2PPB - chains A and C of the 8 polymer chains in the assembly; structure by X-ray diffraction, 3.00 A resolution.

# Chain A
Molecule: DNA-directed RNA polymerase alpha chain
Source organism: Thermus thermophilus
Notes: EC 2.7.7.6
UniProt: Q9Z9H6 (RPOA_THETH); numbering as in UniProt (aligned over 1-315)
Chain sequence (315 residues; each row starts with the number of its first residue):
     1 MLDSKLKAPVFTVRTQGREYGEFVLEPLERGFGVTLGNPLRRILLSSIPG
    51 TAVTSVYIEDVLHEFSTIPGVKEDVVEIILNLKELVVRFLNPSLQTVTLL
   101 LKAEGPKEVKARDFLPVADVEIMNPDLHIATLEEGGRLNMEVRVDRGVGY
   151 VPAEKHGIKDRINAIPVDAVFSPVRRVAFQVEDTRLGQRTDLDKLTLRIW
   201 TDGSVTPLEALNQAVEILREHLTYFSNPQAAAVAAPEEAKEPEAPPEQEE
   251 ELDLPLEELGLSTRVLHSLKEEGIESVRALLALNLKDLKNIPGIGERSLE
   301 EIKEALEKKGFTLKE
Not modelled in the structure: 230-315

# Chain C
Molecule: DNA-directed RNA polymerase beta chain
Source organism: Thermus thermophilus
Notes: EC 2.7.7.6
UniProt: Q8RQE9 (RPOB_THET8); residue numbers follow UniProt; this construct covers 1-1119
Chain sequence (1119 residues; numbered 1 to 1119; the number before each row is that of its first residue):
     1 MEIKRFGRIREVIPLPPLTEIQVESYRRALQADVPPEKRENVGIQAAFRE
    51 TFPIEEEDKGKGGLVLDFLEYRLGEPPFPQDECREKDLTYQAPLYARLQL
   101 IHKDTGLIKEDEVFLGHIPLMTEDGSFIINGADRVIVSQIHRSPGVYFTP
   151 DPARPGRYIASIIPLPKRGPWIDLEVEPNGVVSMKVNKRKFPLVLLLRVL
   201 GYDQETLARELGAYGELVQGLMDESVFAMRPEEALIRLFTLLRPGDPPKR
   251 DKAVAYVYGLIADPRRYDLGEAGRYKAEEKLGIRLSGRTLARFEDGEFKD
   301 EVFLPTLRYLFALTAGVPGHEVDDIDHLGNRRIRTVGELMTDQFRVGLAR
   351 LARGVRERMLMGSEDSLTPAKLVNSRPLEAAIREFFSRSQLSQFKDETNP
   401 LSSLRHKRRISALGPGGLTRERAGFDVRDVHRTHYGRICPVETPEGANIG
   451 LITSLAAYARVDELGFIRTPYRRVVGGVVTDEVVYMTATEEDRYTIAQAN
   501 TPLEGNRIAAERVVARRKGEPVIVSPEEVEFMDVSPKQVFSVNTNLIPFL
   551 EHDDANRALMGSNMQTQAVPLIRAQAPVVMTGLEERVVRDSLAALYAEED
   601 GEVAKVDGNRIVVRYEDGRLVEYPLRRFYRSNQGTALDQRPRVVVGQRVR
   651 KGDLLADGPASENGFLALGQNVLVAIMPFDGYNFEDAIVISEELLKRDFY
   701 TSIHIERYEIEARDTKLGPERITRDIPHLSEAALRDLDEEGVVRIGAEVK
   751 PGDILVGRTSFKGESEPTPEERLLRSIFGEKARDVKDTSLRVPPGEGGIV
   801 VRTVRLRRGDPGVELKPGVREVVRVYVAQKRKLQVGDKLANRHGNKGVVA
   851 KILPVEDMPHLPDGTPVDVILNPLGVPSRMNLGQILETHLGLAGYFLGQR
   901 YISPIFDGAKEPEIKELLAQAFEVYFGKRKGEGFGVDKREVEVLRRAEKL
   951 GLVTPGKTPEEQLKELFLQGKVVLYDGRTGEPIEGPIVVGQMFIMKLYHM
  1001 VEDKMHARSTGPYSLITQQPLGGKAQFGGQRFGEMEVWALEAYGAAHTLQ
  1051 EMLTLKSDDIEGRNAAYEAIIKGEDVPEPSVPESFRVLVKELQALALDVQ
  1101 TLDEKDNPVDIFEGLASKR
Residues lining bound ligands:
  - AMP-CPP (APC; diphosphomethylphosphonic acid adenosyl ester): E445, R557, S878, R879
  - streptolydigin (STD): R422, F425, R428, A447, I449

# Chain A / chain C interface
Contacting residue pairs - 56 pairs, chain A then chain C:
  R14(A) - F934(C)
  E22(A) - F934(C)
  V34(A) - R939(C)
  V34(A) - E981(C)
  N38(A) - G977(C)
  N38(A) - R978(C)
  N38(A) - T979(C)
  N38(A) - G980(C)  hydrogen bond (side chain-backbone)
  R41(A) - H860(C)  hydrogen bond
  R41(A) - G864(C)
  R42(A) - E856(C)
  R42(A) - D857(C)  salt bridge
  R42(A) - G977(C)
  R42(A) - R978(C)  hydrogen bond (side chain-backbone)
  S46(A) - E856(C)
  L62(A) - I745(C)  hydrophobic
  H63(A) - G746(C)
  F65(A) - F628(C)
  F65(A) - I703(C)  hydrophobic
  F65(A) - I799(C)  hydrophobic
  F65(A) - V801(C)  hydrophobic
  F65(A) - A828(C)  hydrophobic
  T67(A) - G608(C)
  T67(A) - R627(C)
  P69(A) - D607(C)
  G70(A) - D607(C)  hydrogen bond (backbone-side chain)
  V71(A) - D607(C)
  V71(A) - G608(C)  hydrogen bond (backbone-backbone)
  K72(A) - V606(C)
  K72(A) - D607(C)
  K72(A) - G608(C)
  K72(A) - P641(C)  hydrogen bond (side chain-backbone)
  D74(A) - F628(C)
  E77(A) - R640(C)  salt bridge
  L80(A) - R573(C)
  K83(A) - D698(C)  salt bridge
  K83(A) - K830(C)
  E133(A) - K605(C)
  E133(A) - D607(C)
  E133(A) - R610(C)  salt bridge
  Y150(A) - K696(C)
  Y150(A) - K832(C)
  D168(A) - D698(C)
  D168(A) - K830(C)  salt bridge
  R176(A) - D863(C)  salt bridge
  R176(A) - T865(C)
  V177(A) - G864(C)
  A178(A) - G864(C)
  Q180(A) - G935(C)
  Q180(A) - D937(C)  hydrogen bond
  V181(A) - D937(C)  hydrogen bond (backbone-side chain)
  V181(A) - K938(C)
  D183(A) - K938(C)
  L192(A) - K938(C)  hydrogen bond (backbone-side chain)
  D193(A) - K938(C)  salt bridge
  R198(A) - E932(C)  salt bridge
Other interface residues (no listed pair), chain A (39 interface residues in all): L45, S66, E84, V170, F179, E182, T196, W200
Other interface residues (no listed pair), chain C (45 interface residues in all): N609, D638, E692, V855, P862, R929, V936, Y975

# Overview
Chain A and chain C form an interface of 39 and 45 residues respectively, with 9 hydrogen bonds and 8 salt
bridges. Among the polar pairs are R42(A)-D857(C), E77(A)-R640(C) and K83(A)-D698(C). Chain C binds
streptolydigin and AMP-CPP.
Here chain A is DNA-directed RNA polymerase alpha chain and chain C is DNA-directed RNA polymerase beta chain,
both from Thermus thermophilus. Entry 2PPB (Crystal structure of the T. thermophilus RNAP polymerase
elongation complex with the ntp substrate analog and ...) was determined by X-ray diffraction together with
2O5J from the same study.
